8AGE - chains A and G of the 9 polymer chains in the assembly; structure by electron microscopy, 2.80 A resolution.

Chain A:
Name: Dolichyl-diphosphooligosaccharide--protein glycosyltransferase subunit STT3
Organism: Saccharomyces cerevisiae
Notes: EC 2.4.99.18
Reference sequence: P39007 (STT3_YEAST); residues 1-718 here = UniProt positions 1-718
Sequence (718 residues; numbered 1 to 718; the number before each row is that of its first residue):
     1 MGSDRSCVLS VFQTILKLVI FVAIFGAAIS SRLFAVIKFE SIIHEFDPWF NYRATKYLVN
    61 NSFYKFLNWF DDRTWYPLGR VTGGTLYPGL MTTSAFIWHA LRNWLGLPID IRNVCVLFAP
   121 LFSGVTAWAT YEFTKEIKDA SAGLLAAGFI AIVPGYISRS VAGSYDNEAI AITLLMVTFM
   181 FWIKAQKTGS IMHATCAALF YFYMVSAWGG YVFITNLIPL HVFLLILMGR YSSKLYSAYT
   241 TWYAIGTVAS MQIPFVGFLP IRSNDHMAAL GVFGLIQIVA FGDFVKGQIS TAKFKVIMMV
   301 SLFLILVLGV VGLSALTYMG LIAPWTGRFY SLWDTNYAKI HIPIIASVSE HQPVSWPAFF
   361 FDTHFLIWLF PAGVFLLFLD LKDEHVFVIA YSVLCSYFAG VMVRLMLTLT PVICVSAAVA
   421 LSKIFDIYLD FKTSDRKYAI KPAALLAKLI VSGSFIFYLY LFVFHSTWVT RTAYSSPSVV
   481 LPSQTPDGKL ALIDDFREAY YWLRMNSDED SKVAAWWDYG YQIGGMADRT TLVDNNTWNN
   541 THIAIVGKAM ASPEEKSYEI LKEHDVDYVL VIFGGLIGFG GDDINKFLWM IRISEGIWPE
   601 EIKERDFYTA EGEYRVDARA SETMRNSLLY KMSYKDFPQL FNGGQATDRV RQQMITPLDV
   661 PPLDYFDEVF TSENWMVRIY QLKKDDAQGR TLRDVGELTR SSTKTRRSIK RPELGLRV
Disordered / not traced: 1-5, 290-342, 433-440, 484-491
Covalent attachments: glycan linked to Asn-539
Ion coordination: Mn2+ near Asp-166 (its only coordinating residue here)
Small-molecule neighbours:
  - 5-Carboxy-N,N'-tetramethyl rhodamine (323; 2-[3,6-bis(dimethylamino)xanthen-9-yl]-5-methanoyl-benzoate): Phe-361, Trp-468, Thr-472, Ala-473, Ser-476, Pro-482
  - palmitoyl-linoleoyl phosphatidylcholine (CPL; 1-palmitoyl-2-linoleoyl-sn-glycero-3-phosphocholine), molecule 1: Val-22, Phe-25, Gly-26, Ile-29, Ser-30, Leu-33
  - palmitoyl-linoleoyl phosphatidylcholine (CPL), molecule 2: Ile-29, Leu-33, Val-36, Ile-37, Ser-41, Ile-97, Ala-100, Leu-101, Leu-105, Leu-107, Ile-109, Arg-112, Asn-113, Val-114, Leu-117, Leu-121
  - palmitoyl-linoleoyl phosphatidylcholine (CPL), molecule 3: Phe-63, Leu-67, Pro-88, Thr-92, Thr-93, Phe-96, Leu-199, Phe-202, Tyr-203, Ser-206, Gln-252, Ile-253, Pro-254
  - palmitoyl-linoleoyl phosphatidylcholine (CPL), molecule 4: Leu-105, Leu-107, Ile-109
  - KZB ((2S,3R,4R,5S,6S)-2-(hydroxymethyl)-6-[(1S,2R,3R,4R,5'S,6S,7R,8S,9R,12R,13R,15S,16S,18R)-5',7,9,13-tetramethyl-3,15-bis(oxidanyl)spiro[5-oxapentacyclo[10.8.0.02,9.04,8.013,18]icosane-6,2'-oxane]-16-yl]oxy-oxane-3,4,5-triol), molecule 1: Leu-58, Val-59, Asn-61, Ser-62, Phe-63, Thr-92, Ala-95, Phe-96, Trp-98, His-99, Arg-102
  - KZB, molecule 2: Phe-258, Ile-261, Arg-262
  - phosphatidylethanolamine (PTY): Leu-224, Leu-227, Met-228, Arg-230, Phe-378, Leu-381, Ile-389, Val-393
Curated features (UniProtKB/Swiss-Prot):
  - region: Trp-516 to Asp-518 (Interacts with target acceptor peptide in protein substrate)
  - motif: Glu-45 to Asp-47 (DXD motif 1), Asp-166 to Glu-168 (DXD motif 2), Ser-347 to Glu-350 (SVSE motif), Trp-516 to Gly-520 (WWDYG motif), Asp-583 to Met-590 (DK motif)
  - binding site (Mn(2+)): Asp-47, Asp-166, Glu-168
  - binding site (dolichyl diphosphooligosaccharide): Arg-404, Tyr-521
  - site: Asp-47 (Interacts with target acceptor peptide in protein substrate), Arg-159 (Important for catalytic activity), Glu-350 (Interacts with target acceptor peptide in protein substrate), Lys-586 (Interacts with target acceptor peptide in protein substrate)
  - glycosylation (N-linked (GlcNAc...) asparagine): Asn-60, Asn-535, Asn-539 (high mannose)
  - mutagenesis: Asp-47 (D47A: Lethal; impairs the catalytic activity), Arg-159 (R159A: Temperature sensitive and staurosporine sensitive), Ser-160 (S160A: Temperature sensitive and staurosporine sensitive), Gly-163 (G163R: Temperature sensitive and staurosporine sensitive), Ser-164 (S164A: Temperature sensitive and staurosporine sensitive), Asp-166 (D166A: Lethal; impairs the catalytic activity), Glu-168 (E168Q: Lethal; impairs the catalytic activity), Trp-208 (W208A: Lethal; abolishes interaction with OST1 and WBP1), Gly-210 (G210D: Temperature sensitive and staurosporine sensitive), Glu-350 (E350A: Lethal; impairs the catalytic activity), Val-393 (V393I: Staurosporine sensitive), Arg-404 (R404A: Lethal; abolishes interaction with OST1 and WBP1), 10 further mutagenesis entries in UniProt

Chain G:
Name: Dolichyl-diphosphooligosaccharide--protein glycosyltransferase subunit WBP1
Organism: Saccharomyces cerevisiae
Reference sequence: A0A8H8ULL1 (A0A8H8ULL1_YEASX); residue numbers follow UniProt; this construct covers 1-430
Sequence (430 residues; each row starts with the number of its first residue):
     1 MRTDWNFFFC ILLQAIFVVG TQTSRTLVLY DQSTEPLEEY SVYLKDLEQR NYKLEYLDIN
    61 STSTTVDLYD KEQRLFDNII VFPTKGGKNL ARQIPVKQLI KFFENEGNIL CMSSPGAVPN
   121 TIRLFLNELG IYPSPKGHVI RDYFSPSSEE LVVSSNHLLN KYVYNARKSE DFVFGESSAA
   181 LLENREQIVP ILNAPRTSFT ESKGKCNSWT SGSQGFLVVG FQNLNNARLV WIGSSDFLKN
   241 KNQDSNQEFA KELLKWTFNE KSVIKSVHAV HSHADGTSYD EEPYKIKDKV IYSVGFSEWN
   301 GEEWLPHIAD DIQFELRQVD PYYRLTLSPS GNDSETQYYT TGEFILPDRH GVFTFLTDYR
   361 KIGLSFTTDK DVKAIRHLAN DEYPRSWEIS NSWVYISAIC GVIVAWIFFV VSFVTTSSVG
   421 KKLETFKKTN
Disordered / not traced: 1-24, 419-430
Covalent attachments: N-acetylglucosamine (NAG) linked to Asn-60, Asn-332
Small-molecule neighbours:
  - KZB ((2S,3R,4R,5S,6S)-2-(hydroxymethyl)-6-[(1S,2R,3R,4R,5'S,6S,7R,8S,9R,12R,13R,15S,16S,18R)-5',7,9,13-tetramethyl-3,15-bis(oxidanyl)spiro[5-oxapentacyclo[10.8.0.02,9.04,8.013,18]icosane-6,2'-oxane]-16-yl]oxy-oxane-3,4,5-triol), molecule 1: Trp-387, Ile-396, Cys-400
  - KZB, molecule 2: Trp-387, Trp-393, Ile-396, Ser-397, Cys-400, Gly-401

How chain A and chain G interact:
Contacting residue pairs (51; chain A residue first):
  Tyr-64(A) / Ala-379(G)
  Tyr-64(A) / Asp-381(G)  hydrogen bond
  Asn-68(A) / Ala-379(G)
  Asn-68(A) / Asn-380(G)  hydrogen bond (side chain-backbone)
  Phe-70(A) / His-350(G)
  Phe-70(A) / Gly-351(G)
  Phe-70(A) / Ile-375(G)
  Phe-70(A) / Arg-376(G)
  Asp-72(A) / Val-352(G)
  Asp-72(A) / Ala-374(G)
  Tyr-76(A) / Val-352(G)
  Tyr-76(A) / Val-372(G)
  Pro-77(A) / Gln-318(G)
  Pro-77(A) / Val-352(G)  hydrogen bond (backbone-backbone)
  Leu-78(A) / His-350(G)
  Leu-78(A) / Gly-351(G)
  Val-81(A) / His-350(G)
  Glu-563(A) / Val-319(G)
  Asp-686(A) / Glu-104(G)
  Asp-686(A) / Leu-224(G)
  Ala-687(A) / Gln-187(G)
  Ala-687(A) / Asn-223(G)
  Ala-687(A) / Leu-224(G)  hydrogen bond (backbone-backbone)
  Ala-687(A) / Asn-225(G)
  Gln-688(A) / Phe-103(G)
  Gln-688(A) / Glu-104(G)
  Gln-688(A) / Leu-129(G)
  Gln-688(A) / Arg-185(G)  hydrogen bond (backbone-side chain)
  Gln-688(A) / Gln-187(G)
  Gln-688(A) / Phe-221(G)
  Gln-688(A) / Asn-223(G)  hydrogen bond
  Gly-689(A) / Gln-187(G)
  Arg-690(A) / Ile-100(G)
  Arg-690(A) / Glu-128(G)  salt bridge
  Arg-690(A) / Arg-185(G)
  Leu-698(A) / Glu-128(G)
  Ile-709(A) / Trp-209(G)
  Lys-710(A) / Trp-209(G)
  Arg-711(A) / Leu-181(G)
  Arg-711(A) / Trp-209(G)  hydrogen bond (side chain-backbone)
  Pro-712(A) / Tyr-132(G)  hydrophobic
  Leu-714(A) / Tyr-132(G)  hydrophobic
  Leu-716(A) / Asn-184(G)
  Leu-716(A) / Gln-214(G)
  Arg-717(A) / Glu-183(G)  hydrogen bond (side chain-backbone)
  Arg-717(A) / Asn-184(G)
  Arg-717(A) / Arg-185(G)
  Arg-717(A) / Ile-188(G)
  Arg-717(A) / Pro-190(G)
  Arg-717(A) / Gln-214(G)
  Val-718(A) / Asn-184(G)  hydrogen bond (backbone-side chain)
Also at the interface, not in a pair above, chain G (36 interface residues in all): Leu-182, Ser-208, Phe-216, Arg-349, His-377

In short:
23 residues of chain A and 36 residues of chain G are in contact; the contacts include 9 hydrogen bonds and 1
salt bridge. Among the polar pairs are Arg-690(A)/Glu-128(G), Tyr-64(A)/Asp-381(G) and Asn-68(A)/Asn-380(G).
Chain A is Dolichyl-diphosphooligosaccharide--protein glycosyltransferase subunit STT3 and chain G is
Dolichyl-diphosphooligosaccharide--protein glycosyltransferase subunit WBP1, both from Saccharomyces
cerevisiae; the structure, Structure of yeast oligosaccharylransferase complex with acceptor peptide bound,
was determined by electron microscopy (same publication as 8AGB and 8AGC).
